PDB entry 6EGU | X-ray diffraction, 2.30 A resolution | chains A and C of the 3 polymer chains in the assembly

Chain A (and C):
Molecule: Rvfv envelope protein gc
From: Rift Valley fever virus
Notes: chain C of this document is another copy of the same molecule, construct and numbering; everything in this record applies to it too
UniProt: A2T087 (A2T087_RVFV); residue numbers follow UniProt; this construct covers 691-1158
Amino-acid sequence (531 residues; row label = number of the first residue in the row):
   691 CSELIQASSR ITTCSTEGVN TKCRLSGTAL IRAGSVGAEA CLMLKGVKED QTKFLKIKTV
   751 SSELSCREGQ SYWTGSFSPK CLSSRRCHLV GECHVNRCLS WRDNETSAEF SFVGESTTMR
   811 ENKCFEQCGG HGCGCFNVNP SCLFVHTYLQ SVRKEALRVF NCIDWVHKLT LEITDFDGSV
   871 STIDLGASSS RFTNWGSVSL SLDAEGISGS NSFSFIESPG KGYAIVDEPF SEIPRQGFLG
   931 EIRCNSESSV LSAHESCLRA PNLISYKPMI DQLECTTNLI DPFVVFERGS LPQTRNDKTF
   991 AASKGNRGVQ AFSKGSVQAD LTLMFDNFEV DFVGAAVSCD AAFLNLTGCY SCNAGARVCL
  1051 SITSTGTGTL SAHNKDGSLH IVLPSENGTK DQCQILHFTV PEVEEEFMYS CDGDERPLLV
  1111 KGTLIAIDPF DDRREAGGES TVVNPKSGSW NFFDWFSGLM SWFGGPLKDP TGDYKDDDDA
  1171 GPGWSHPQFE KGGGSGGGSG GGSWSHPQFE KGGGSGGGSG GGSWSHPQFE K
Not modelled in the structure: 708-710, 1137-1221 (chain C: 995-996, 1137-1221)
Construct notes: engineered mutation His821 (Trp in A2T087); expression tag (1159-1221)
Disulfides: Cys691-Cys731, Cys704-Cys713, Cys756-Cys852, Cys771-Cys965, Cys777-Cys825, Cys783-Cys832, Cys788-Cys814, Cys818-Cys823, Cys934-Cys947, Cys1029-Cys1101, Cys1039-Cys1042, Cys1049-Cys1083
Covalent attachments: N-acetylglucosamine (NAG) linked to Asn794, Asn1035; glycan linked to Asn1077
Small-molecule neighbours: 43Y ([(2R)-3-[oxidanyl-[2-(trimethyl-$l4-azanyl)ethoxy]phosphoryl]oxy-2-propanoyloxy-propyl] propanoate): Arg775, Arg776, Cys777, His778, Val780, Cys823, Gly824, Cys825, Phe826, Asn827, Asp961, Pro1135
What the authors report for this chain:
  - binding site for 43Y: Arg776 (from molecular simulation)
  - binding site for 43Y: Val780, Phe826, Asp961
  - specificity-determining residues: Asp961
  - binding site for N-acetylglucosamine: Asn827 (from molecular simulation)
  - mutagenesis - D961N: unchanged binding to DOPS
  - mutagenesis - D961K: decreased binding to in the absence of DOPS

How chain A and chain C interact:
Contacting residue pairs - 119 pairs, chain A then chain C:
  Cys691(A) - Thr706(C)  hydrogen bond
  Glu693(A) - Met1014(C)
  Ile695(A) - Ile701(C)  hydrophobic
  Gln696(A) - Thr718(C)
  Gln696(A) - Leu720(C)
  Gln696(A) - Ser891(C)  hydrogen bond
  Gln696(A) - Thr1012(C)
  Ala697(A) - Ala697(C)  hydrophobic
  Ser698(A) - Ser699(C)  hydrogen bond (backbone-side chain)
  Ser698(A) - Ile701(C)
  Leu720(A) - Leu720(C)  hydrophobic
  Arg722(A) - Ser880(C)
  Arg722(A) - Ser889(C)
  Arg722(A) - Ser891(C)
  Gly724(A) - Ser878(C)  hydrogen bond (backbone-side chain)
  Gln817(A) - Leu789(C)
  Gly819(A) - Asn829(C)
  Leu892(A) - Leu892(C)  hydrophobic
  Ser898(A) - Ile897(C)
  Gly899(A) - Ile897(C)  hydrogen bond (backbone-backbone)
  Ser900(A) - Cys852(C)  hydrogen bond (side chain-backbone)
  Ser900(A) - Trp855(C)  hydrogen bond
  Ser900(A) - Ser902(C)
  Ser900(A) - Phe903(C)  hydrogen bond (backbone-backbone)
  Asn901(A) - Asn851(C)
  Asn901(A) - Cys852(C)  hydrogen bond (side chain-backbone)
  Asn901(A) - Ser902(C)
  Ser902(A) - Ser902(C)  hydrogen bond
  Asp917(A) - Glu922(C)
  Glu918(A) - Phe920(C)
  Glu918(A) - Ser921(C)
  Glu918(A) - Glu922(C)  hydrogen bond (side chain-backbone)
  Glu918(A) - Arg925(C)  salt bridge
  Pro919(A) - Pro919(C)  hydrophobic
  Gly927(A) - Ile923(C)
  Gly927(A) - Arg925(C)  hydrogen bond (backbone-side chain)
  Phe928(A) - Arg925(C)
  Lys957(A) - Leu789(C)  hydrogen bond (side chain-backbone)
  Lys957(A) - Ser790(C)
  Lys957(A) - Trp791(C)  hydrogen bond (side chain-backbone)
  Lys957(A) - Arg792(C)
  Pro958(A) - Leu789(C)
  Met959(A) - Asn786(C)  hydrogen bond (backbone-side chain)
  Met959(A) - Leu789(C)
  Met959(A) - Ser790(C)  hydrogen bond
  Met959(A) - Arg792(C)
  Ile960(A) - Val785(C)
  Ile960(A) - Asn786(C)
  Gln962(A) - Asn786(C)  hydrogen bond
  Glu964(A) - Arg792(C)  salt bridge
  Asn968(A) - Pro951(C)
  Ile970(A) - Ile923(C)  hydrophobic
  Arg978(A) - Glu922(C)  salt bridge
  Arg985(A) - Ile853(C)
  Arg985(A) - Asp854(C)
  Asn986(A) - Ile853(C)  hydrogen bond (backbone-backbone)
  Asn986(A) - Asp854(C)  hydrogen bond (backbone-side chain)
  Asn986(A) - Trp855(C)  hydrogen bond (side chain-backbone)
  Asp987(A) - Asp854(C)
  Ser1006(A) - Ala877(C)
  Ser1006(A) - Ser878(C)  hydrogen bond
  Val1007(A) - Ser878(C)
  Gln1008(A) - Ala877(C)
  Gln1008(A) - Ser878(C)  hydrogen bond
  Gln1008(A) - Leu892(C)
  Gln1008(A) - Asp893(C)  hydrogen bond (side chain-backbone)
  Ala1009(A) - Leu892(C)
  Asp1010(A) - Leu892(C)
  Asp1021(A) - Thr702(C)
  Phe1022(A) - Thr702(C)
  Phe1022(A) - Cys704(C)  hydrophobic
  Val1023(A) - Thr702(C)  hydrogen bond (backbone-backbone)
  Val1023(A) - Thr703(C)
  Val1023(A) - Cys704(C)  hydrogen bond (backbone-backbone)
  Gly1024(A) - Cys704(C)
  Gly1024(A) - Thr706(C)
  Ala1025(A) - Thr703(C)
  Ala1025(A) - Cys704(C)  hydrogen bond (backbone-backbone)
  Val1027(A) - Glu707(C)
  Ser1041(A) - Gly759(C)
  Ser1041(A) - Gln760(C)
  Cys1042(A) - Gly759(C)
  Cys1042(A) - Gln760(C)
  Asn1043(A) - Gly759(C)
  Asn1043(A) - Gln760(C)  hydrogen bond (side chain-backbone)
  Asn1043(A) - Asn851(C)  hydrogen bond
  Asn1043(A) - Ile853(C)
  Asn1043(A) - Glu922(C)
  Ser1061(A) - Ser879(C)
  His1063(A) - Arg881(C)  hydrogen bond
  Asp1066(A) - Lys858(C)  hydrogen bond (backbone-side chain)
  Gly1067(A) - Val856(C)
  Ser1068(A) - Arg757(C)
  Ser1068(A) - Val856(C)
  Leu1069(A) - Arg757(C)
  His1070(A) - Val856(C)
  His1070(A) - Ala877(C)  hydrogen bond (side chain-backbone)
  His1070(A) - Ser879(C)
  His1087(A) - Arg757(C)  hydrogen bond (backbone-side chain)
  His1087(A) - Glu758(C)
  His1087(A) - Ile853(C)
  His1087(A) - Asp854(C)  salt bridge
  Phe1088(A) - Arg757(C)
  Thr1089(A) - Glu758(C)
  Asp1102(A) - Phe882(C)
  Gly1103(A) - Phe882(C)
  Asp1104(A) - Phe882(C)
  Glu1105(A) - Arg881(C)  salt bridge
  Pro1119(A) - Asn935(C)
  Pro1119(A) - Leu948(C)
  Phe1120(A) - Gln760(C)
  Phe1120(A) - Glu922(C)
  Phe1120(A) - Ile923(C)  hydrophobic
  Phe1120(A) - Pro924(C)
  Phe1120(A) - Leu948(C)
  Asp1122(A) - Ile923(C)
  Arg1123(A) - Pro924(C)  hydrogen bond (side chain-backbone)
  Arg1123(A) - Arg925(C)
  Arg1123(A) - Pro951(C)
Other interface residues (no listed pair), chain A (73 interface residues in all): Cys818, Gly822, Cys823, Ala894, Thr984, Thr1055, Asp1121
Other interface residues (no listed pair), chain C (66 interface residues in all): Ser705, Ser755, Ser761, His857, Gly876, Ser887, Ala894, Phe928, Arg933, Cys934, Arg949, Ala950, Asp1010

In short:
Chain A and chain C form an interface of 73 and 66 residues respectively; the contacts include 33 hydrogen
bonds and 5 salt bridges. Among the polar pairs are Glu918(A)-Arg925(C), Glu964(A)-Arg792(C) and
Arg978(A)-Glu922(C). The paper reports a binding site for 43Y at Arg776(A), Val780(A) and Phe826(A) among
others; D961K of chain A reduces binding to in the absence of DOPS.
Chain A and chain C are both Rvfv envelope protein gc (Rift Valley fever virus); the structure, Structure of
RVFV envelope protein Gc in postfusion conformation in complex with
1,2-dipropionyl-sn-glycero-3-phosphocholine, was determined by X-ray diffraction, deposited together with
6EGT.
